PDB entry 5U72 | X-ray diffraction, 2.50 A resolution | chains A and H of the 4 polymer chains in the assembly

== Chain A ==
Protein: Major histocompatibility complex class I-related gene protein
From: Homo sapiens
UniProt: Q95460 (HMR1_HUMAN); residues 1-270 here correspond to UniProt positions 23-292 (UniProt number = residue number + 22)
Amino-acid sequence (271 residues; numbered 0 to 270; the number before each row is that of its first residue; numbering starts at 0):
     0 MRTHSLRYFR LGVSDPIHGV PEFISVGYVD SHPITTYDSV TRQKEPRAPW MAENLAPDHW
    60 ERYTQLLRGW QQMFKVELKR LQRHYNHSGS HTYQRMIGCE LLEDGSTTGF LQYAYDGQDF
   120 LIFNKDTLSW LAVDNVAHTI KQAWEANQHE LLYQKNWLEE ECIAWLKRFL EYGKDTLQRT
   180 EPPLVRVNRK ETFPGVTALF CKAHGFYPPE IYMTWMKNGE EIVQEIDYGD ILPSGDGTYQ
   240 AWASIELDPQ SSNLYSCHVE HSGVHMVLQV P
Unresolved in the structure: 17-18, 189-196, 222, 270
Construct notes: initiating methionine (0); conflict Ser261 (Cys283 in Q95460)
Cystine bridges: Cys98-Cys161, Cys200-Cys256
UniProt features mapped onto this chain:
  - binding site (5-(2-oxoethylideneamino)-6-(D-ribitylamino)uracil): Arg9, Ser24, Lys43, Arg94, Tyr152, Gln153
  - binding site (5-(2-oxopropylideneamino)-6-(D-ribitylamino)uracil): Arg9, Ser24, Lys43, Arg94, Tyr152, Gln153
  - binding site (7-hydroxy-6-methyl-8-(1-D-ribityl)lumazine): Arg9, Ser24, Lys43, Arg94, Tyr152, Gln153
  - binding site (8-(9H-purin-6-yl)-2-oxa-8-azabicyclo[3.3.1]nona-3,6-diene-4,6-dicarbaldehyde): Arg9, Lys43, His58, Arg94
  - binding site (2-amino-4-oxopteridine-6-carbaldehyde): Lys43
  - binding site (pyridoxal): Lys43
  - glycosylation: Asn85 (N-linked (GlcNAc...) asparagine)
What the authors report for this chain:
  - contacts within the chain: Lys43-His58
  - binding site for 5-hydroxydiclofenac: Tyr7, Lys43, Tyr62, Leu66, Ile96, Trp156, Trp164

== Chain H ==
Protein: Beta-2-microglobulin
From: Homo sapiens
UniProt: P61769 (B2MG_HUMAN); residues 1-99 here correspond to UniProt positions 21-119 (UniProt number = residue number + 20)
Amino-acid sequence (99 residues; each row starts with the number of its first residue):
     1 IQRTPKIQVY SRHPAENGKS NFLNCYVSGF HPSDIEVDLL KNGERIEKVE HSDLSFSKDW
    61 SFYLLYYTEF TPTEKDEYAC RVNHVTLSQP KIVKWDRDM
Unresolved in the structure: 98-99
Cystine bridges: Cys25-Cys80
UniProt features mapped onto this chain:
  - modified residue: Gln2 (Pyrrolidone carboxylic acid)
  - glycosylation: Ile1 (N-linked (Glc) (glycation) isoleucine), Lys19 (N-linked (Glc) (glycation) lysine), Lys41 (N-linked (Glc) (glycation) lysine), Lys48 (N-linked (Glc) (glycation) lysine), Lys58 (N-linked (Glc) (glycation) lysine), Lys91 (N-linked (Glc) (glycation) lysine), Lys94 (N-linked (Glc) (glycation) lysine)

== How chain A and chain H interact ==
Residue-residue contacts (49; chain A residue first):
  Arg6(A) - Lys58(H)
  Phe8(A) - Phe56(H)  hydrophobic
  Phe8(A) - Ser57(H)
  Leu10(A) - Phe56(H)  hydrophobic
  Leu10(A) - Phe62(H)  hydrophobic
  Ile16(A) - Asp34(H)
  Val19(A) - Asp34(H)
  Ile23(A) - Phe56(H)  hydrophobic
  Val25(A) - Phe56(H)  hydrophobic
  Tyr27(A) - Leu54(H)
  Tyr27(A) - Ser55(H)
  Tyr27(A) - Phe56(H)  hydrogen bond (side chain-backbone)
  Arg46(A) - Asp53(H)  salt bridge
  Thr91(A) - His31(H)  hydrogen bond
  Gln93(A) - His31(H)
  Gln93(A) - Trp60(H)  hydrogen bond (side chain-backbone)
  Gln93(A) - Phe62(H)
  Arg94(A) - Trp60(H)
  Met95(A) - Lys58(H)
  Met95(A) - Trp60(H)  hydrophobic
  Gln111(A) - Trp60(H)
  Tyr112(A) - Trp60(H)
  Ala113(A) - Trp60(H)  hydrophobic
  Asp115(A) - Ile1(H)
  Asp115(A) - His31(H)
  Gly116(A) - Arg3(H)  hydrogen bond (backbone-side chain)
  Gly116(A) - His31(H)  hydrogen bond (backbone-side chain)
  Gly116(A) - Asp59(H)
  Gly116(A) - Trp60(H)
  Gln117(A) - Ile1(H)
  Asp118(A) - Trp60(H)  hydrogen bond
  Arg185(A) - Pro14(H)
  His203(A) - Pro14(H)
  Asp229(A) - Lys6(H)  salt bridge
  Asp229(A) - Gln8(H)  hydrogen bond
  Leu231(A) - Gln8(H)
  Leu231(A) - Tyr10(H)  hydrophobic
  Leu231(A) - Tyr26(H)  hydrophobic
  Pro232(A) - Tyr10(H)  hydrogen bond (backbone-side chain)
  Pro232(A) - Tyr26(H)  hydrophobic
  Ser233(A) - Arg12(H)  hydrogen bond (backbone-side chain)
  Ser233(A) - Asn24(H)  hydrogen bond (backbone-side chain)
  Gly234(A) - Arg12(H)  hydrogen bond (backbone-side chain)
  Gly234(A) - Leu65(H)
  Asp235(A) - Arg12(H)
  Asp235(A) - His13(H)
  Gln239(A) - Tyr10(H)
  Gln239(A) - Ser11(H)  hydrogen bond (side chain-backbone)
  Gln239(A) - Arg12(H)  hydrogen bond (side chain-backbone)
Also at the interface, not in a pair above, chain H (25 interface residues in all): Pro32, Ser33

== Overview ==
29 residues of chain A face 25 of chain H across their interface, with 13 hydrogen bonds and 2 salt bridges.
Among the polar pairs are Arg46(A)-Asp53(H), Asp229(A)-Lys6(H) and Tyr27(A)-Phe56(H). From the paper: a
binding site for 5-hydroxydiclofenac at Tyr7(A), Lys43(A) and Tyr62(A) among others; contacts within the chain
involving Lys43(A) and His58(A).
Here chain A is Major histocompatibility complex class I-related gene protein and chain H is
Beta-2-microglobulin, both from Homo sapiens. Entry 5U72 (Structure of human MR1-5OH-DCF in complex with human
MAIT A-F7 TCR) was determined by X-ray diffraction together with 5U1R, 5U16, 5U17, 5U2V and 5U6Q from the same
study.
